Entry 1FWB (X-ray diffraction, 2.00 A resolution); this record covers chains A and C of the 3 polymer chains in the assembly.

[Chain A]
Protein: Urease
From: Klebsiella aerogenes
Notes: EC 3.5.1.5; engineered mutation(s): C(C 319)A
Reference sequence: P18316 (URE3_KLEAE); residue numbers follow UniProt; this construct covers 1-100
Chain sequence (100 residues; each row starts with the number of its first residue):
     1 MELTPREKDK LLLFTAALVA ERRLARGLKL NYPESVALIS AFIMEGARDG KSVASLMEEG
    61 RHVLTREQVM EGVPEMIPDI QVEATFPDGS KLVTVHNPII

[Chain C]
Protein: Urease
From: Klebsiella aerogenes
Notes: EC 3.5.1.5
Reference sequence: P18314 (URE1_KLEAE); residues 1-567 here = UniProt positions 1-567
Chain sequence (567 residues; each row starts with the number of its first residue):
     1 MSNISRQAYA DMFGPTVGDK VRLADTELWI EVEDDLTTYG EEVKFGGGKV IRDGMGQGQM
    61 LAADCVDLVL TNALIVDHWG IVKADIGVKD GRIFAIGKAG NPDIQPNVTI PIGAATEVIA
   121 AEGKIVTAGG IDTHIHWICP QQAEEALVSG VTTMVGGGTG PAAGTHATTC TPGPWYISRM
   181 LQAADSLPVN IGLLGKGNVS QPDALREQVA AGVIGLKIHE DWGATPAAID CALTVADEMD
   241 IQVALHSDTL NESGFVEDTL AAIGGRTIHT FHTEGAGGGH APDIITACAH PNILPSSTNP
   301 TLPYTLNTID EHLDMLMVAH HLDPDIAEDV AFAESRIRRE TIAAEDVLHD LGAFSLTSSD
   361 SQAMGRVGEV ILRTWQVAHR MKVQRGALAE ETGDNDNFRV KRYIAKYTIN PALTHGIAHE
   421 VGSIEVGKLA DLVVWSPAFF GVKPATVIKG GMIAIAPMGD INASIPTPQP VHYRPMFGAL
   481 GSARHHCRLT FLSQAAAANG VAERLNLRSA IAVVKGCRTV QKADMVHNSL QPNITVDAQT
   541 YEVRVDGELI TSEPADVLPM AQRYFLF
Not modelled in the structure: 1
Sequence notes: modified residue (217); engineered mutation A319 (Cys in P18314)
Modified residues: K217 (lysine nz-carboxylic acid; KCX)
Ion coordination: Ni2+ site 1: H134, H136, K217, D360; Ni2+ site 2: K217, H246, H272

[Interface between chain A and chain C]
Residue-residue contacts - 37 pairs, chain A then chain C:
  R6(A) - N462(C)
  D9(A) - P470(C)
  D9(A) - H472(C)  salt bridge
  D9(A) - R474(C)  salt bridge
  K10(A) - D460(C)  salt bridge
  K10(A) - Q469(C)
  L12(A) - H472(C)
  L13(A) - Q469(C)
  L13(A) - P470(C)  hydrophobic
  V19(A) - F567(C)  hydrophobic
  R23(A) - L566(C)  hydrogen bond (side chain-backbone)
  R23(A) - F567(C)
  N31(A) - Q562(C)  hydrogen bond (side chain-backbone)
  N31(A) - R563(C)
  N31(A) - F565(C)  hydrogen bond (side chain-backbone)
  Y32(A) - F439(C)
  Y32(A) - R563(C)  hydrogen bond (backbone-backbone)
  P33(A) - R563(C)
  P33(A) - Y564(C)
  P33(A) - F565(C)
  P33(A) - L566(C)
  E34(A) - L566(C)
  V36(A) - Q469(C)
  S40(A) - Q469(C)
  M70(A) - Q562(C)
  E71(A) - R563(C)  hydrogen bond (backbone-side chain)
  M76(A) - F439(C)  hydrophobic
  M76(A) - Y564(C)  hydrophobic
  Q81(A) - I465(C)
  Q81(A) - T467(C)  hydrogen bond
  Q81(A) - P468(C)
  Q81(A) - Q469(C)  hydrogen bond (backbone-backbone)
  E83(A) - A463(C)
  E83(A) - S464(C)  hydrogen bond
  L92(A) - S464(C)
  L92(A) - I465(C)  hydrophobic
  L92(A) - P468(C)  hydrophobic
Other interface residues (no listed pair), chain A (22 interface residues in all): A16, V73, V82
Other interface residues (no listed pair), chain C (19 interface residues in all): A438

[Overview]
The interface between chain A and chain C involves 22 residues on one side and 19 on the other; the contacts
include 8 hydrogen bonds and 3 salt bridges. Polar contacts include D9(A)-H472(C), D9(A)-R474(C) and
K10(A)-D460(C).
Here chain A is Urease and chain C is Urease, both from Klebsiella aerogenes. Entry 1FWB (Klebsiella aerogenes
urease, C319A variant at ph 6.5) was determined by X-ray diffraction (same publication as 1FWA, 1FWC, 1FWD,
1FWE, 1FWF, 1FWG, 1FWH and 1FWJ).
